PDB entry 9BOT | X-ray diffraction, 1.60 A resolution | chain A

# Chain A
Name: Trypsin-3
Organism: Homo sapiens
Notes: EC 3.4.21.4
UniProt: P35030 (TRY3_HUMAN); the construct lacks a stretch of the UniProt sequence and is renumbered around it, so the offset changes along the chain: 16-34 = UniProt 81-99; 37-67 = UniProt 100-130; 69-125 = UniProt 131-187; 127-130 = UniProt 188-191; 6 more segments
Chain sequence (224 residues; numbered 16 to 246 plus 3 insertion-coded residues; 10 numbers in that range are skipped by the numbering (no residue carries them; nothing is unmodelled there); the number before each row is that of its first residue):
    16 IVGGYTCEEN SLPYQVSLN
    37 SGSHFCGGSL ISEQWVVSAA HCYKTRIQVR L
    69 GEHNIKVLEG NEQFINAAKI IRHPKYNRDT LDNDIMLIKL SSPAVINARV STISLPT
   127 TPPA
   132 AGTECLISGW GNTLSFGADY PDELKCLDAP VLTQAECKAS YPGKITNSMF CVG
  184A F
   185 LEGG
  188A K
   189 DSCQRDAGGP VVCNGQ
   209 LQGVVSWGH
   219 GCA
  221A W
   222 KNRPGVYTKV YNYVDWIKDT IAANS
Differences from the reference sequence: engineered mutation Ala-195 (Ser257 in P35030)
Disulfides: Cys-22/Cys-157, Cys-42/Cys-58, Cys-136/Cys-201, Cys-168/Cys-182, Cys-191/Cys-220
Metal / ion sites: Ca2+: Glu-70, Asn-72, Val-75, Glu-77, Glu-80
Curated features (UniProtKB/Swiss-Prot):
  - active site (Charge relay system): His-57, Asp-102
  - binding site (Ca(2+)): Glu-70, Asn-72, Val-75, Glu-77, Glu-80
  - site: Asp-189 (Required for specificity)
  - modified residue: Tyr-151 (Sulfotyrosine)

# Overview
Glu-70, Asn-72, Val-75, Glu-77 and Glu-80 coordinate Ca2+. From UniProt: active-site residues His-57 and
Asp-102 and 5 Ca2+-binding residues.
Chain A is Trypsin-3 (Homo sapiens); the structure, Human mesotrypsin (PRSS3) unliganded and in autoinhibited
(E*) conformation, was determined by X-ray diffraction, deposited together with 9BOS.
